PDB entry 2D2N | X-ray diffraction, 3.20 A resolution | chains B and D of the 4 polymer chains in the assembly

[Chain B]
Molecule: Giant hemoglobin, A2(a5) globin chain
Source organism: Oligobrachia mashikoi
UniProtKB: Q7M413 (GLB5_OLIMA); residues 1-142 here correspond to UniProt positions 17-158 (UniProt number = residue number + 16)
Sequence (142 residues; numbered 1 to 142; the number before each row is that of its first residue):
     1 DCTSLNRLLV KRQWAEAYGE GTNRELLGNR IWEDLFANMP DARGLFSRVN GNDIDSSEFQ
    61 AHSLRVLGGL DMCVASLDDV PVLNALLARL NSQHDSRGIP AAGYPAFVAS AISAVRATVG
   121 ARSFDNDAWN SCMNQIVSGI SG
Cystine bridges: C2-C132
Ion coordination: methyl mercury ion: G69, C73; heme Fe: H94 (together with oxygen molecule)
Residues lining bound ligands:
  - heme (HEM): L35, L45, F46, R48, V49, H62, R65, V66, G69, L70, L90, Q93, H94, R97, I99, G103, Y104, F107, M133, I140
  - heme / oxygen molecule: W32, L35, L45, F46, R48, V49, H62, R65, V66, G69, L70, L90, Q93, H94, R97, I99, G103, Y104, F107, M133, I140
  - oxygen molecule (OXY): W32, F46, H62, V66, H94
Swiss-Prot annotation at these positions:
  - binding site (hydrogen sulfide): C73
  - binding site (heme b): H94

[Chain D]
Molecule: Giant hemoglobin, B1(d) globin chain
Source organism: Oligobrachia mashikoi
UniProtKB: Q5KSB7 (Q5KSB7_OLIMA); residues 1-145 here correspond to UniProt positions 17-161 (UniProt number = residue number + 16)
Sequence (145 residues; numbered 1 to 145; the number before each row is that of its first residue):
     1 ECCSRGDAEV VISEWDQVFN AAMAGSSESA VGVAIFDAFF ASSGVSPSMF PGGGDSNNPE
    61 FLAQVSRVVS GADIAINSLT NRATCDSLLS HLNAQHRAIS GVTGAAVTHL SQAISSVVAQ
   121 VLPSAHIDAW EYCMAYIAAG IGAGL
Cystine bridges: C3-C133
Ion coordination: methyl mercury ion near C85 (its only coordinating residue here); heme Fe: H96 (together with oxygen molecule)
Residues lining bound ligands:
  - heme (HEM): F39, V45, M49, F50, P51, Q64, R67, V68, G71, A72, L92, Q95, H96, I99, V102, A106, V107, L110, S111, I114, I141
  - heme / oxygen molecule: F36, F39, V45, M49, F50, P51, Q64, R67, V68, G71, A72, L92, Q95, H96, I99, V102, A106, V107, L110, S111, I114, I141
  - oxygen molecule (OXY): F36, F50, Q64, V68, H96
Swiss-Prot annotation at these positions:
  - binding site (heme b): H96
From the paper describing this entry:
  - binding site for methyl mercury ion: Y136

[Chain B / chain D interface]
Contacting residue pairs - 17 pairs, chain B then chain D:
  L5(B) with A34(D), hydrophobic; V117(D), hydrophobic; Q120(D); V121(D), hydrophobic
  L8(B) with M23(D); V31(D), hydrophobic
  L9(B) with Q120(D); V121(D); P123(D), hydrophobic
  R12(B) with N20(D); M23(D); V121(D), hydrogen bond (side chain-backbone); L122(D)
  D78(B) with S27(D), hydrogen bond
  R122(B) with Q17(D); S124(D)
  S123(B) with P123(D)
Also at the interface, not in a pair above, chain D (14 interface residues in all): V18, A30

[Overview]
The interface between chain B and chain D involves 7 residues on one side and 14 on the other, with 2 hydrogen
bonds. Polar pairs include R12(B)-V121(D) and D78(B)-S27(D). Chain B binds heme, oxygen molecule and heme /
oxygen molecule. The paper reports a binding site for methyl mercury ion at Y136(D).
Chain B is Giant hemoglobin, A2(a5) globin chain and chain D is Giant hemoglobin, B1(d) globin chain, both
from Oligobrachia mashikoi; the structure, Structure of an extracellular giant hemoglobin of the gutless beard
worm Oligobrachia mashikoi, was determined by X-ray diffraction (same publication as 2D2M).
